8RVO - chains 4 and E of the 34 polymer chains in the assembly; structure by electron microscopy, 2.69 A resolution.

== Chain 4 ==
Protein: Proteasome chaperone 1
Organism: Saccharomyces cerevisiae
Reference sequence: Q05778 (POC1_YEAST); residue numbers follow UniProt; this construct covers 1-78, 118-276
Chain sequence (276 residues; each row starts with the number of its first residue; note: 36 numbers in that range are skipped by the numbering (no residue carries them; nothing is unmodelled there); a row labelled like 85A-85Z holds insertion residues (85A, then the next letters in order)):
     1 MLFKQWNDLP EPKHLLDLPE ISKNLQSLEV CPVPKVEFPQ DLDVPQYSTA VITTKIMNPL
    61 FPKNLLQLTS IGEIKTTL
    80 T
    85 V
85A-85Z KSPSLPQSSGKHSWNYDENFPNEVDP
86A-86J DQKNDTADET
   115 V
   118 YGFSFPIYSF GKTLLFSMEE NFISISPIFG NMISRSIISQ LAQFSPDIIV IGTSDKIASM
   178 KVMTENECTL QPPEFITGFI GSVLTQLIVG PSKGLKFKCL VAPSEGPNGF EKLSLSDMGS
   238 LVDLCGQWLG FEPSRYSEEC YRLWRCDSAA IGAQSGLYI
Unresolved in the structure: 40, 85A-85Z, 86A-86J

== Chain E ==
Protein: Proteasome subunit alpha type-5
Organism: Saccharomyces cerevisiae
Reference sequence: P32379 (PSA5_YEAST); residue numbers follow UniProt; this construct covers 1-260
Chain sequence (260 residues; row label = number of the first residue in the row):
     1 MFLTRSEYDR GVSTFSPEGR LFQVEYSLEA IKLGSTAIGI ATKEGVVLGV EKRATSPLLE
    61 SDSIEKIVEI DRHIGCAMSG LTADARSMIE HARTAAVTHN LYYDEDINVE SLTQSVCDLA
   121 LRFGEGASGE ERLMSRPFGV ALLIAGHDAD DGYQLFHAEP SGTFYRYNAK AIGSGSEGAQ
   181 AELLNEWHSS LTLKEAELLV LKILKQVMEE KLDENNAQLS CITKQDGFKI YDNEKTAELI
   241 KELKEKEAAE SPEEADVEMS
Unresolved in the structure: 251-260

== How chain 4 and chain E interact ==
Pairs across the interface (42):
  Glu11(4) - Arg5(E)  salt bridge
  Pro12(4) - Arg5(E)
  Lys13(4) - Thr4(E)
  Lys13(4) - Arg5(E)  hydrogen bond (backbone-backbone)
  Lys13(4) - Glu7(E)
  Leu15(4) - Arg5(E)  hydrogen bond (backbone-side chain)
  Leu16(4) - Leu3(E)  hydrophobic
  Leu16(4) - Thr4(E)
  Leu16(4) - Arg5(E)
  Asp17(4) - Arg5(E)  salt bridge
  Asp17(4) - Arg10(E)  salt bridge
  Pro190(4) - Met1(E)
  Glu191(4) - Met1(E)
  Phe192(4) - Met1(E)  hydrophobic
  Glu222(4) - Tyr8(E)
  Glu222(4) - Ser16(E)  hydrogen bond
  Glu222(4) - Pro17(E)
  Glu222(4) - Glu18(E)  hydrogen bond (side chain-backbone)
  Glu222(4) - Arg20(E)  salt bridge
  Glu222(4) - Phe22(E)
  Gly223(4) - Tyr8(E)
  Gly223(4) - Phe22(E)
  Pro224(4) - Tyr26(E)
  Lys229(4) - Arg20(E)  hydrogen bond (backbone-side chain)
  Lys229(4) - Phe22(E)
  Lys229(4) - Glu25(E)  salt bridge
  Ser231(4) - Arg20(E)  hydrogen bond
  Cys263(4) - Glu177(E)  hydrogen bond (side chain-backbone)
  Cys263(4) - Gln180(E)
  Cys263(4) - Ala181(E)
  Asp264(4) - Lys32(E)  hydrogen bond (backbone-side chain)
  Asp264(4) - Glu177(E)
  Gly269(4) - Glu25(E)
  Gly269(4) - Leu28(E)
  Ala270(4) - Glu25(E)  hydrogen bond (backbone-side chain)
  Ala270(4) - Leu28(E)  hydrophobic
  Ser272(4) - Tyr165(E)  hydrogen bond (backbone-side chain)
  Gly273(4) - Ser161(E)  hydrogen bond (backbone-side chain)
  Gly273(4) - Thr163(E)  hydrogen bond (backbone-side chain)
  Leu274(4) - Ser161(E)
  Tyr275(4) - Gly19(E)  hydrogen bond (side chain-backbone)
  Tyr275(4) - Arg20(E)
Other interface residues (no listed pair), chain 4 (29 interface residues in all): Asp172, Pro189, Thr194, Leu230, Arg259, Ser265, Ile276
Other interface residues (no listed pair), chain E (32 interface residues in all): Phe2, Leu21, Val24, Glu159, Lys170, Ala171, Ser176, Leu184, Asn185

== Summary ==
The interface between chain 4 and chain E involves 29 residues on one side and 32 on the other; the contacts
include 13 hydrogen bonds and 5 salt bridges. Among the polar pairs are Glu11(4)-Arg5(E), Asp17(4)-Arg5(E) and
Asp17(4)-Arg10(E).
Here chain 4 is Proteasome chaperone 1 and chain E is Proteasome subunit alpha type-5, both from Saccharomyces
cerevisiae. Entry 8RVO (Proteasomal late precursor complex from pre1-1, state 1) was determined by electron
microscopy, deposited together with 8RVL, 8RVP, 8RVQ and 9GBK.
